6NVI - chain A; structure by X-ray diffraction, 2.12 A resolution.

Chain A:
Name: Fibroblast growth factor receptor 4
Source organism: Homo sapiens
Notes: EC 2.7.10.1
UniProt: P22455 (FGFR4_HUMAN); aligned to UniProt positions 450-742 over residues 450-742 (the alignment contains insertions or deletions, so no single offset holds)
Amino-acid sequence (300 residues; each row starts with the number of its first residue):
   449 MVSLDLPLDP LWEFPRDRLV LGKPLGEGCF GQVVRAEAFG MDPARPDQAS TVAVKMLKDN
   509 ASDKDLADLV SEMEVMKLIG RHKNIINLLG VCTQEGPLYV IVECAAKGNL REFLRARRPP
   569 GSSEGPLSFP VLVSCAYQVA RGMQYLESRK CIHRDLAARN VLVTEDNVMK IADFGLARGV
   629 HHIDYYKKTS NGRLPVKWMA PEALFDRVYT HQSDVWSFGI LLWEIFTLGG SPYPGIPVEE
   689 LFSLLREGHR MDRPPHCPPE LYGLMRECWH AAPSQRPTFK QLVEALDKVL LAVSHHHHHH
Disordered / not traced: 449-452, 476-479, 569-570, 629-641, 742-748
Construct notes: expression tag (449, 743-748)
Covalently attached groups: compound XL7 linked to C552
Small-molecule neighbours: XL7 (N-[3-chloro-2-({5-[(2,6-dichloro-3,5-dimethoxyphenyl)methoxy]pyrimidin-2-yl}amino)-5-fluorophenyl]propanamide): L473, V481, R483, T499, A501, V502, K503, E520, M524, I534, V548, V550, E551, A553, A554, G556, N557, L610, A620, D621, F622
UniProt features mapped onto this chain:
  - binding site (ATP): L473 to V481, K503

Summary:
Covalently linked compound XL7: at C552. From UniProt: 10 ATP-binding residues.
Chain A is Fibroblast growth factor receptor 4 (Homo sapiens); the structure, FGFR4 complex with
N-(3-chloro-2-((5-((2,6-dichloro-3,5-dimethoxybenzyl)oxy)pyrimidin-2-yl)amino)-5-fluorophenyl)acrylamide, was
determined by X-ray diffraction together with 6NVG, 6NVH, 6NVJ, 6NVK and 6NVL from the same study.
